Entry 8JBV (electron microscopy, 3.02 A resolution); this record covers chains M and N of the 4 polymer chains in the assembly.

[Chain M]
Protein: T cell receptor delta variable 1, T cell receptor delta constant
Organism: Homo sapiens
UniProtKB: chimeric construct of A0A1B0GX56, B7Z8K6: residues 21-114 from A0A1B0GX56 (TRDV1_HUMAN) positions 21-114 (same numbers); residues 138-290 from B7Z8K6 positions 1-153 (UniProt number = residue number - 137)
Chain sequence (307 residues; each row starts with the number of its first residue; numbers below 1 keep their minus sign (Met-16 is residue -16)):
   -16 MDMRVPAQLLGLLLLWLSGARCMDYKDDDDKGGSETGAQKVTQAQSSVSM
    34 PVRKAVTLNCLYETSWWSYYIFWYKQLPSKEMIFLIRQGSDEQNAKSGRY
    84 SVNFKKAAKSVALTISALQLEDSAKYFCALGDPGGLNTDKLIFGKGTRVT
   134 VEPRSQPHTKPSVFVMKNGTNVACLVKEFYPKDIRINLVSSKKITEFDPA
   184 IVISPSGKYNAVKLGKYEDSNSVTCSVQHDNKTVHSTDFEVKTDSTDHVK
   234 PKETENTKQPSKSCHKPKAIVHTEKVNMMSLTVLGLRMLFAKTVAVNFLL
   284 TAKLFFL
Disordered / not traced: -16 to 21, 115-118, 225-290
Sequence notes: initiating methionine (-16); expression tag (-15 to 20); linker (115-137)
UniProt features mapped onto this chain:
  - glycosylation (N-linked (GlcNAc...) asparagine): Asn151, Asn214
Cystine bridges: Cys43-Cys111, Cys157-Cys208

[Chain N]
Protein: T cell receptor gamma variable 5, T cell receptor gamma constant 1
Organism: Homo sapiens
UniProtKB: chimeric construct of A0A0B4J1U4, P0CF51: residues 4-103 from A0A0B4J1U4 (TRGV5_HUMAN) positions 19-118 (UniProt number = residue number + 15); residues 125-297 from P0CF51 positions 1-173 (UniProt number = residue number - 124)
Chain sequence (331 residues; row label = number of the first residue in the row; numbers below 1 keep their minus sign (Met-33 is residue -33)):
   -33 MDMRVPAQLLGLLLLWLSGARCMDYKDDDDKGGSETGSSNLEGGTKSVTR
    17 PTRSSAEITCDLTVINAFYIHWYLHQEGKAPQRLLYYDVSNSKDVLESGL
    67 SPGKYYTHTPRRWSWILILRNLIENDSGVYYCATWDRGNPKTHYYKKLFG
   117 SGTTLVVTDKQLDADVSPKPTIFLPSIAETKLQKAGTYLCLLEKFFPDVI
   167 KIHWQEKKSNTILGSQEGNTMKTNDTYMKFSWLTVPEKSLDKEHRCIVRH
   217 ENNKNGVDQEIIFPPIKTDVITMDPKDNCSKDANDTLLLQLTNTSAYYMY
   267 LLLLLKSVVYFAIITCCLLRRTAFCCNGEKS
Disordered / not traced: -33 to 10, 103-110, 232-297
Sequence notes: initiating methionine (-33); expression tag (-32 to 3); linker (104-124)
UniProt features mapped onto this chain:
  - glycosylation (N-linked (GlcNAc...) asparagine): Asn91, Asn190, Asn244, Asn250, Asn259
Cystine bridges: Cys26-Cys98, Cys156-Cys212
Reported in the primary citation:
  - self-association interface (contacts with another copy of this molecule): Glu23, Ser58, Asp60, Tyr72, Thr73, His74, Arg86
  - mutagenesis - R86Q: abolished signaling in response to APCs
  - mutagenesis - R86Q: unchanged expression
  - mutagenesis - R86Q: unchanged signaling in response to anti-CD3 antibodies
  - mutagenesis - Y72E/R86H, R86Q: abolished binding to CD1d-alpha-GalCer tetramers

[Interface between chain M and chain N]
Pairs across the interface (62; chain M residue first):
  Phe55(M) - Trp101(N)  hydrophobic
  Tyr57(M) - Lys113(N)  hydrogen bond (side chain-backbone)
  Tyr57(M) - Phe115(N)  hydrophobic
  Gln59(M) - His41(N)  hydrogen bond
  Gln59(M) - Tyr97(N)  hydrogen bond
  Ser62(M) - Thr11(N)
  Lys63(M) - Ser117(N)
  Glu64(M) - Ser117(N)  hydrogen bond (side chain-backbone)
  Met65(M) - Phe115(N)  hydrophobic
  Phe67(M) - Lys112(N)
  Arg70(M) - Tyr111(N)
  Phe110(M) - His41(N)
  Asn120(M) - Tyr35(N)
  Asn120(M) - His37(N)  hydrogen bond (backbone-side chain)
  Asn120(M) - Trp101(N)
  Thr121(M) - Tyr35(N)
  Thr121(M) - His37(N)
  Thr121(M) - Arg49(N)  hydrogen bond (backbone-side chain)
  Thr121(M) - Tyr52(N)  hydrogen bond
  Asp122(M) - His37(N)
  Asp122(M) - Arg49(N)
  Asp122(M) - Trp101(N)  hydrogen bond (backbone-side chain)
  Asp122(M) - Lys113(N)
  Lys123(M) - Tyr39(N)
  Lys123(M) - Arg49(N)
  Leu124(M) - Tyr39(N)  hydrogen bond (backbone-side chain)
  Leu124(M) - Lys113(N)
  Phe126(M) - Ala46(N)
  Phe126(M) - Pro47(N)
  Phe126(M) - Phe115(N)  hydrophobic
  Gly127(M) - Ala46(N)
  Lys128(M) - Gly44(N)
  Phe147(M) - Glu145(N)
  Phe147(M) - Gln149(N)
  Val148(M) - Ser142(N)
  Met149(M) - Phe139(N)
  Met149(M) - Leu140(N)
  Met149(M) - Thr153(N)
  Lys150(M) - Phe139(N)
  Asn151(M) - Thr137(N)  hydrogen bond (side chain-backbone)
  Asn151(M) - Ile138(N)  hydrogen bond (side chain-backbone)
  Asn151(M) - Phe139(N)
  Asn154(M) - Thr137(N)  hydrogen bond
  Asn154(M) - Phe139(N)
  Ala156(M) - Leu155(N)  hydrophobic
  Leu158(M) - Glu145(N)
  Leu158(M) - Thr153(N)
  Lys160(M) - Thr200(N)
  Phe180(M) - Met187(N)  hydrophobic
  Phe180(M) - Met194(N)  hydrophobic
  Asp181(M) - Met187(N)
  Ala183(M) - Phe196(N)  hydrophobic
  Val185(M) - Gln182(N)
  Pro188(M) - Gln182(N)
  Asn193(M) - Gln182(N)  hydrogen bond
  Asn193(M) - Trp198(N)
  Val195(M) - Phe196(N)  hydrophobic
  Val195(M) - Trp198(N)
  Leu197(M) - Leu157(N)  hydrophobic
  Leu197(M) - Phe196(N)  hydrophobic
  Phe222(M) - Ala144(N)
  Phe222(M) - Leu148(N)  hydrophobic
Interface residues without a listed pair, chain M (41 interface residues in all): Leu119, Val155, Ile186, Ser187, Val224
Interface residues without a listed pair, chain N (44 interface residues in all): Phe34, Lys45, Val95, Gly118, Pro141, Lys147, Glu183, Gly184, Asn185

[Overview]
Chain M and chain N form an interface of 41 and 44 residues respectively; the contacts include 13 hydrogen
bonds. Polar contacts include Tyr57(M)-Lys113(N), Gln59(M)-His41(N) and Gln59(M)-Tyr97(N). From the paper:
Y72E/R86H and R86Q of chain N abolish binding to CD1d-alpha-GalCer tetramers; a self-association interface
involving Glu23(N), Ser58(N) and Asp60(N) among others.
Chain M is T cell receptor delta variable 1, T cell receptor delta constant and chain N is T cell receptor
gamma variable 5, T cell receptor gamma constant 1, both from Homo sapiens; the structure, Extracellular
domain of gamma delta TCR, was determined by electron microscopy together with 8JC0, 8JCB, 8WXE, 8WY0, 8WYI
and 8YC0 from the same study.
